PDB entry 1U8Q | X-ray diffraction, 2.24 A resolution | chains A and C of the 3 polymer chains in the assembly

[Chain A]
Protein: Antibody 2F5 (light chain)
From: Homo sapiens
Notes: antibody fragment or engineered binder
Sequence (214 residues; each row starts with the number of its first residue):
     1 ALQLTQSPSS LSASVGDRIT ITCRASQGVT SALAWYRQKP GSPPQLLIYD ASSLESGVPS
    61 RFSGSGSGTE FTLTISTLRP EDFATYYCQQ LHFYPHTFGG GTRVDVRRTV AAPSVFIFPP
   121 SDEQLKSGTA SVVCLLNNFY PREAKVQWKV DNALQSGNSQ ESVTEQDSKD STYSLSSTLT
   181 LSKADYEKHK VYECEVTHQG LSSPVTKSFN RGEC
Disulfide bonds: C23-C88, C134-C194

[Chain C]
Protein: GP41 peptide
Sequence (7 residues; numbered 1 to 7; the number before each row is that of its first residue):
     1 ELEKWAS

[Chain A / chain C interface]
Contacting residue pairs - 13 pairs, chain A then chain C:
  T30(A) - S7(C)  hydrogen bond
  L91(A) - E3(C)
  H92(A) - L2(C)
  H92(A) - E3(C)  hydrogen bond (backbone-backbone)
  H92(A) - S7(C)
  F93(A) - E1(C)
  F93(A) - L2(C)  hydrophobic
  F93(A) - E3(C)
  Y94(A) - E1(C)  hydrogen bond (backbone-backbone)
  Y94(A) - L2(C)
  Y94(A) - E3(C)  hydrogen bond
  Y94(A) - K4(C)
  H96(A) - E3(C)  salt bridge
Interface residues without a listed pair, chain C (6 interface residues in all): A6

[Overview]
The chain A/chain C interface involves 6 residues from each chain, with 4 hydrogen bonds and 1 salt bridge.
Polar pairs include H96(A)-E3(C), T30(A)-S7(C) and Y94(A)-E3(C).
Here chain A is Antibody 2F5 (light chain) (Homo sapiens) and chain C is GP41 peptide. Entry 1U8Q (Crystal
structure of the HIV-1 Cross Neutralizing Monoclonal Antibody 2F5 in complex with gp41 Peptide ELEKWAS) was
determined by X-ray diffraction, deposited together with 1U8H, 1U8I, 1U8J, 1U8L, 1U8M, 1U8N and 14 further
entries.
